Entry 5CHQ (X-ray diffraction, 1.87 A resolution); this record covers chain A.

== Chain A ==
Name: Dehaloperoxidase B
Source organism: Amphitrite ornata
UniProtKB: Q9NAV7 (Q9NAV7_9ANNE); residues 1-137 here correspond to UniProt positions 2-138 (UniProt number = residue number + 1)
Chain sequence (137 residues; numbered 1 to 137; the number before each row is that of its first residue):
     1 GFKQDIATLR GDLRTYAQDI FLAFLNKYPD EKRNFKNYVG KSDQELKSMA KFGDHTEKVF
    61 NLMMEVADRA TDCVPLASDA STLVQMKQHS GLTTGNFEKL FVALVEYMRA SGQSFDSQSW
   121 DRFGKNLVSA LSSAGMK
Bound ions: heme Fe near His-89 (its only coordinating residue here)
Residues lining bound ligands:
  - heme (HEM): Phe-24, Glu-31, Asn-34, Phe-35, Tyr-38, His-55, Lys-58, Val-59, Leu-62, Met-63, Leu-83, Met-86, Gln-88, His-89, Leu-92, Asn-96, Phe-97, Leu-100, Phe-101, Leu-127
  - P-nitrophenol (NPO): Phe-21, Phe-35, Tyr-38, His-55, Thr-56, Val-59, Phe-60, Leu-100

== Summary ==
Chain A binds heme and P-nitrophenol.
Chain A is Dehaloperoxidase B (Amphitrite ornata); the structure, Dehaloperoxidase B in complex with substrate
p-nitrophenol, was determined by X-ray diffraction together with 5CHR from the same study.
